2WA2 - chain A; structure by X-ray diffraction, 1.80 A resolution.

Chain A:
Protein: Non-structural protein 5
Source organism: Modoc virus
Notes: fragment: ns5 protein, residues 2477-2744
UniProt: Q8QL64 (Q8QL64_9FLAV); residues 1-268 here correspond to UniProt positions 2477-2744 (UniProt number = residue number + 2476)
Chain sequence (276 residues; numbered -7 to 268; the number before each row is that of its first residue; numbers below 1 keep their minus sign (Met-7 is residue -7)):
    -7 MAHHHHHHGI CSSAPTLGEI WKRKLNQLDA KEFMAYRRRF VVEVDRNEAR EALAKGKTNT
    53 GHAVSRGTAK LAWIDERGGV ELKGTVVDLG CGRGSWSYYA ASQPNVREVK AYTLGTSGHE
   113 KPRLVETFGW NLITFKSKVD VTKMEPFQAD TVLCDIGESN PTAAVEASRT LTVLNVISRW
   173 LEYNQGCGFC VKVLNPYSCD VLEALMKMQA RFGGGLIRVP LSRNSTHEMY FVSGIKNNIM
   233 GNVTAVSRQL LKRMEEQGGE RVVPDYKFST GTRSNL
Disordered / not traced: -7 to 4, 36-55, 248-268
Differences from the reference sequence: engineered mutation Thr77 (Ser2553 in Q8QL64), Ser87 (Gly2563 in Q8QL64), Thr134 (Arg2610 in Q8QL64), Ala202 (Arg2678 in Q8QL64)
Ligand contacts: S-adenosylmethionine (SAM): Gly59, Gly82, Cys83, Gly84, Arg85, Gly86, Ser87, Trp88, Thr105, Leu106, His111, Glu112, Val131, Asp132, Val133, Thr134, Asp147, Ile148

Summary:
Ligands of chain A: S-adenosylmethionine.
Chain A is Non-structural protein 5 (Modoc virus); the structure, Structure of the methyltransferase domain
from Modoc Virus, a Flavivirus with No Known Vector (NKV), was determined by X-ray diffraction, deposited
together with 2WA1.
